Entry 1RH7 (X-ray diffraction, 3.11 A resolution); this record covers chains B and C of the 3 polymer chains in the assembly.

# Chain B (and C)
Protein: Resistin-like beta
Source organism: Mus musculus
Notes: chain C of this document is another copy of the same molecule, construct and numbering; everything in this record applies to it too
UniProt: Q99P86 (RSNB_MOUSE); residues 2-82 here correspond to UniProt positions 25-105 (UniProt number = residue number + 23)
Sequence (81 residues; each row starts with the number of its first residue):
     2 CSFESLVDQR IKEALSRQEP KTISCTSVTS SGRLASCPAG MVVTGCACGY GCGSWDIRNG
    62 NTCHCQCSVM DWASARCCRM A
Disulfides: C26-C79, C38-C78, C47-C64, C49-C66, C53-C68
Metal / ion sites: platinum (II) ion near M42 (its only coordinating residue here)

# How chain B and chain C interact
Residue-residue contacts (35; chain B residue first):
  E5(B) with R11(C)
  V8(B) with R11(C)
  D9(B) with R11(C), salt bridge
  I12(B) with R11(C); I12(C), hydrophobic
  L16(B) with Q19(C)
  Q19(B) with Q19(C)
  I24(B) with V43(C); M81(C), hydrophobic
  C26(B) with V43(C), hydrophobic; V44(C)
  T45(B) with T45(C), hydrogen bond (side chain-backbone)
  G46(B) with T45(C)
  C47(B) with W56(C)
  A48(B) with G54(C); W56(C)
  C49(B) with G54(C), hydrogen bond (backbone-backbone); S55(C), hydrogen bond (backbone-side chain)
  G50(B) with S55(C)
  Y51(B) with S55(C), hydrogen bond (backbone-side chain)
  G52(B) with G52(C); C53(C); G54(C), hydrogen bond (backbone-backbone); S55(C), hydrogen bond (backbone-side chain); C68(C)
  C53(B) with G54(C); S55(C)
  G54(B) with G54(C)
  W73(B) with W56(C); Q67(C)
  R77(B) with V44(C), hydrogen bond (side chain-backbone); T45(C); I58(C); G61(C)
  M81(B) with M81(C), hydrophobic
Other interface residues (no listed pair), chain B (25 interface residues in all): K22, T23, S25, C79
Other interface residues (no listed pair), chain C (21 interface residues in all): V8, L16, I24, C79, R80

# Overview
Chain B and chain C form an interface of 25 and 21 residues respectively; the contacts include 7 hydrogen
bonds and 1 salt bridge. Among the polar pairs are D9(B)-R11(C), T45(B)-T45(C) and C49(B)-S55(C).
Chain B and chain C are both Resistin-like beta (Mus musculus); the structure, Crystal Structure of
Resistin-like beta, was determined by X-ray diffraction together with 1RFX and 1RGX from the same study.
